Entry 9B3C (electron microscopy, 2.95 A resolution); this record covers chains A and H of the 30 polymer chains in the assembly.

== Chain A ==
Name: Microtubule-associated protein tau
Reference sequence: P10636 (TAU_HUMAN); residues 295-313 here correspond to UniProt positions 612-630 (UniProt number = residue number + 317)
Amino-acid sequence (22 residues; numbered 293 to 314; the number before each row is that of its first residue):
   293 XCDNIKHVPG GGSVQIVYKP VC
Differences from the reference sequence: expression tag (293-294, 314)
Modified / non-standard residues: ACE (acetyl group) at position 293
Glycans and other covalent adducts: 1,3-dimethylbenzene (8VH) linked to Cys-294, Cys-314

== Chain H ==
Name: Gly-ser-val-gln-ile-val-tyr
Amino-acid sequence (7 residues; row label = number of the first residue in the row):
   304 GSVQIVY

== Chain A / chain H interface ==
Contacting residue pairs (4; chain A residue first):
  Gly-304(A) with Val-306(H)
  Ser-305(A) with Val-306(H)
  Val-306(A) with Val-306(H), hydrophobic; Ile-308(H), hydrophobic
Other interface residues (no listed pair), chain A (4 interface residues in all): Gly-303
Other interface residues (no listed pair), chain H (4 interface residues in all): Gly-304, Ser-305

== In short ==
Chain A and chain H each contribute 4 residues to their interface. Covalently linked 1,3-dimethylbenzene: at
Cys-314(A).
Chain A is Microtubule-associated protein tau and chain H is Gly-ser-val-gln-ile-val-tyr; the structure, type
2 KD-mxyl filament of miniature tau macrocycle derived from 4R tauopathic fold, was determined by electron
microscopy.
